1AS0 - chain A; structure by X-ray diffraction, 2.00 A resolution.

Chain A:
Molecule: GIA1
From: Rattus norvegicus
UniProtKB: P10824 (GNAI1_RAT); residues 2-354 here correspond to UniProt positions 1-353 (UniProt number = residue number - 1)
Sequence (353 residues; each row starts with the number of its first residue):
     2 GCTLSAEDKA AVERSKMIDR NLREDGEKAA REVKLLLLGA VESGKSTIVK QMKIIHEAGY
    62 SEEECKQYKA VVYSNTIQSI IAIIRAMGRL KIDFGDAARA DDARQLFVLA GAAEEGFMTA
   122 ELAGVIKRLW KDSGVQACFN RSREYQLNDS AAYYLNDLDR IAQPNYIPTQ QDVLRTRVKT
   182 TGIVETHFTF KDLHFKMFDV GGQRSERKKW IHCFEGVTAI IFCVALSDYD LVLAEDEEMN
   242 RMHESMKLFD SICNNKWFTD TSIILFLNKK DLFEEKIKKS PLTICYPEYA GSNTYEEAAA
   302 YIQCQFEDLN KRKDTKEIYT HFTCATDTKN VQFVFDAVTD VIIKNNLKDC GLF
Disordered / not traced: 2-31, 345-354
Sequence notes: engineered mutation V42 (Gly41 in P10824)
Metal / ion sites: Mg2+: S47, T181 (together with GTP-gamma-S)
Residues lining bound ligands: GTP-gamma-S (GSP; 5'-guanosine-diphosphate-monothiophosphate): A41, V42, E43, S44, G45, K46, S47, T48, D150, S151, L175, R176, T177, R178, V179, K180, T181, V201, G202, G203, Q204, N269, K270, D272, L273, T324, C325, A326, T327
Swiss-Prot annotation at these positions:
  - binding site (Mg(2+)): T182

In short:
Ligands of chain A: GTP-gamma-S. The Mg2+ site is built by S47 and T181. From UniProt: Mg2+-binding residue
T182.
Chain A is GIA1 (Rattus norvegicus); the structure, GTP-gamma-S bound G42V GIA1, was determined by X-ray
diffraction, deposited together with 1AS2 and 1AS3.
